8T5B - chains B and C of the 4 polymer chains in the assembly; structure by X-ray diffraction, 2.08 A resolution.

== Chain B ==
Name: Integrase
Source organism: Human immunodeficiency virus 1
Notes: EC 2.7.7.-, 3.1.-.-
Reference sequence: P12497 (POL_HV1N5); residues 57-211 here correspond to UniProt positions 1204-1358 (UniProt number = residue number + 1147)
Chain sequence (155 residues; each row starts with the number of its first residue):
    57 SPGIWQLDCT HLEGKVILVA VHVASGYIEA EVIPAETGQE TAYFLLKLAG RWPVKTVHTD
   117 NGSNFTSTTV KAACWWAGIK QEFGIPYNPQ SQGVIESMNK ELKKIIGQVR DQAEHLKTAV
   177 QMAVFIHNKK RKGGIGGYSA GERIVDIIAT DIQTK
Disordered / not traced: 141-147
Construct notes: conflict Lys-185 (Phe1332 in P12497)
Metal / ion sites: Mg2+: Asp-64, Asp-116
Ligand contacts:
  - QD6 ((2S)-tert-butoxy{4-(4-chlorophenyl)-2,6-dimethyl-1-[(1-methyl-1H-pyrazol-4-yl)methyl]-1H-pyrrolo[2,3-b]pyridin-5-yl}acetic acid), molecule 1: Gln-95, Tyr-99, Leu-102, Ser-123, Thr-124, Thr-125, Ala-128, Ala-129, Trp-132
  - QD6, molecule 2: Gln-168, Ala-169, Glu-170, His-171, Lys-173, Thr-174, Met-178
UniProt features mapped onto this chain:
  - binding site (Mg(2+)): Asp-64, Asp-116, Glu-152
Reported in the primary citation:
  - binding site for QD6: Ala-128, Glu-170, His-171, Thr-174

== Chain C ==
Name: Integrase
Source organism: Human immunodeficiency virus 1
Notes: EC 2.7.7.-, 3.1.-.-
Reference sequence: P12497 (POL_HV1N5); residues 221-277 here correspond to UniProt positions 1368-1424 (UniProt number = residue number + 1147)
Chain sequence (57 residues; row label = number of the first residue in the row):
   221 QNFRVYYRDS RDPVWKGPAK LLEKGEGAVV IQDNSDIKVV PRRKAKIIRD YGKQMAG
Disordered / not traced: 277
Construct notes: conflict Glu-243 (Trp1390 in P12497)
Ligand contacts: QD6 ((2S)-tert-butoxy{4-(4-chlorophenyl)-2,6-dimethyl-1-[(1-methyl-1H-pyrazol-4-yl)methyl]-1H-pyrrolo[2,3-b]pyridin-5-yl}acetic acid): Tyr-226, Trp-235, Lys-266, Ile-268
UniProt features mapped onto this chain:
  - DNA-binding region: Phe-223 to Asp-270 (Integrase-type)
Reported in the primary citation:
  - conformationally variable residues (domain motion): Tyr-226

== How chain B and chain C interact ==
Contacting residue pairs (9):
  Val-165(B) / Tyr-271(C)  hydrophobic
  Gln-168(B) / Arg-269(C)
  Gln-168(B) / Tyr-271(C)
  Phe-181(B) / Gly-272(C)
  Ile-182(B) / Tyr-271(C)  hydrophobic
  Ile-182(B) / Met-275(C)  hydrophobic
  Lys-185(B) / Ala-276(C)
  Lys-186(B) / Met-275(C)
  Lys-186(B) / Ala-276(C)
Interface residues without a listed pair, chain B (7 interface residues in all): Glu-170
Interface residues without a listed pair, chain C (6 interface residues in all): Lys-266

== Summary ==
Chain B and chain C form an interface of 7 and 6 residues respectively. One compound QD6 molecule is bound
between chain B and chain C. Chain B binds compound QD6. The paper reports a binding site for QD6 at
Ala-128(B), Glu-170(B) and His-171(B) among others; conformational variability at Tyr-226(C).
Chain B is Integrase and chain C is Integrase, both from Human immunodeficiency virus 1; the structure, HIV-1
Integrase Catalytic Core Domain and C-Terminal Domain in Complex with Allosteric Integrase Inhibitor EKC-110,
was determined by X-ray diffraction together with 8T52, 8T5A, 8S9Q and 8D3S from the same study.
